Entry 8OWX (X-ray diffraction, 2.60 A resolution); this record covers chain A.

== Chain A ==
Molecule: tRNA N(3)-methylcytidine methyltransferase METTL6
Organism: Homo sapiens
Notes: EC 2.1.1.-
UniProtKB: Q8TCB7 (METL6_HUMAN); numbering as in UniProt (aligned over 1-271)
Amino-acid sequence (275 residues; each row starts with the number of its first residue; numbers below 1 keep their minus sign (Gly-3 is residue -3)):
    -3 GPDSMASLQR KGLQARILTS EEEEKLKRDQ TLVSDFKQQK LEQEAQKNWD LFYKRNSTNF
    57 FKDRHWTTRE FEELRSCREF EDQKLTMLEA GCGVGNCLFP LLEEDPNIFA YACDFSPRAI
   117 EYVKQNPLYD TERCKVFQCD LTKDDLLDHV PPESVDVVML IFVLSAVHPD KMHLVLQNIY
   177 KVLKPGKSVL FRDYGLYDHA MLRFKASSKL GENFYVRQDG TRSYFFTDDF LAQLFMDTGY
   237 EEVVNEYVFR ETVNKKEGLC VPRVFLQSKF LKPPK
Disordered / not traced: -3 to 28, 56-60, 250-254
Differences from the reference sequence: expression tag (-3 to 0)
Residues lining bound ligands:
  - B3P (2-[3-(2-hydroxy-1,1-dihydroxymethyl-ethylamino)-propylamino]-2-hydroxymethyl-propane-1,3-diol): Gln42, Gln134, Asp136, Lys139, Asp140, Asp144, His145
  - S-adenosylhomocysteine (SAH): Trp45, Tyr49, His61, Trp62, Glu85, Ala86, Gly87, Cys88, Gly89, Asn92, Asp110, Phe111, Ser112, Cys135, Asp136, Leu137, Thr138, Ile157, Phe158, Val159, Ala162, Val163
What the authors report for this chain:
  - mutagenesis - D110A: abolished binding to S-adenosylhomocysteine
  - mutagenesis - D110A: abolished catalytic activity
  - mutagenesis - Y49F: unchanged binding to S-adenosylhomocysteine
  - mutagenesis - F32A, Y49F, Y190F: decreased catalytic activity
  - mutagenesis - D189A, D189N: abolished expression

== Overview ==
Bound to chain A: S-adenosylhomocysteine and compound B3P. The paper reports that F32A, Y49F and Y190F reduce
catalytic activity; D189A and D189N abolish expression.
Chain A is tRNA N(3)-methylcytidine methyltransferase METTL6 (Homo sapiens); the structure, Crystal Structure
of METTL6 bound to SAH, was determined by X-ray diffraction (same publication as 8P7B, 8P7C, 8P7D and 8OWY).
